PDB entry 4RJJ | X-ray diffraction, 2.34 A resolution | chains C and D of the 4 polymer chains in the assembly

# Chain C (and D)
Molecule: Acetolactate synthase
Organism: Bacillus subtilis
Notes: EC 4.1.3.18; chain D of this document is another copy of the same molecule, construct and numbering; everything in this record applies to it too
UniProt: V5MX36 (V5MX36_BACIU); residue numbers follow UniProt; this construct covers 1-571
Chain sequence (571 residues; numbered 1 to 571; the number before each row is that of its first residue):
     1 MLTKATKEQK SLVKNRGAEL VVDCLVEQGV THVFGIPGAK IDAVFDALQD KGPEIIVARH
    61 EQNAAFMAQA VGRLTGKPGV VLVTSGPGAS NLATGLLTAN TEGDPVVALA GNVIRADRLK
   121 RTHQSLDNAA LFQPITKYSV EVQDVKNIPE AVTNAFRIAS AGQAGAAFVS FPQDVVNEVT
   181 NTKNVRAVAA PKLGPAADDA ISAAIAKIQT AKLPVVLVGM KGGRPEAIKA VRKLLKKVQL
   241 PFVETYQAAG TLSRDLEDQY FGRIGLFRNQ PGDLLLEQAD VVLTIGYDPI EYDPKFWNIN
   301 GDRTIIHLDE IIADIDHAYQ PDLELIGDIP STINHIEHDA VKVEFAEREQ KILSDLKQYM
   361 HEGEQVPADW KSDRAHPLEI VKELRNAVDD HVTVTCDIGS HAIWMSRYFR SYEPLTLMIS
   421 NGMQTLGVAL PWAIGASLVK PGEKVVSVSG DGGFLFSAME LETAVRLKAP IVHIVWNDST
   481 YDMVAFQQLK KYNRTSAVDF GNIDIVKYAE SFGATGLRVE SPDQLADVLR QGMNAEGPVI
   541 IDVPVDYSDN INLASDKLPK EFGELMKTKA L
Unresolved in the structure: 1-13, 567-571
Metal / ion sites: Mg2+: Asp451, Asp478, Thr480 (together with thiamine diphosphate)
Small-molecule neighbours:
  - thiamine diphosphate (TPP), molecule 1: Ile36, Pro37, Gly38, Glu61, Thr84, Pro87, Gly88, Asn91, Gln124
  - thiamine diphosphate (TPP), molecule 2: Ile398, Gly399, Ser400, His401, Gln424, Thr425, Leu426, Gly450, Asp451, Gly452, Gly453, Phe456, Asp478, Thr480, Tyr481, Asp482, Met483, Val484, Phe500, Tyr547

# Interface between chain C and chain D
Contacting residue pairs - 171 pairs, chain C then chain D:
  Lys14(C) - Tyr492(D)
  Lys14(C) - Arg494(D)
  Arg16(C) - Tyr492(D)
  Ile36(C) - Phe456(D)  hydrophobic
  Ile36(C) - Tyr481(D)  hydrophobic
  Pro37(C) - Val484(D)  hydrophobic
  Pro37(C) - Ser496(D)
  Pro37(C) - Ala497(D)
  Gly38(C) - Val484(D)
  Ala39(C) - Lys491(D)  hydrogen bond (backbone-side chain)
  Asp42(C) - Val484(D)
  Asp42(C) - Gln488(D)
  Asp42(C) - Lys491(D)  salt bridge
  Asp42(C) - Tyr492(D)
  Ala43(C) - Tyr492(D)  hydrogen bond (backbone-side chain)
  Phe45(C) - Ser496(D)  hydrogen bond (backbone-side chain)
  Phe45(C) - Ala497(D)  hydrophobic
  Asp46(C) - Tyr492(D)
  Asp46(C) - Arg494(D)  salt bridge
  Gln49(C) - Arg494(D)
  Gln49(C) - Thr495(D)
  Gln49(C) - Ser496(D)  hydrogen bond
  Asp50(C) - Arg494(D)  salt bridge
  Ile55(C) - Ser496(D)
  Ile55(C) - Ala497(D)  hydrophobic
  Val57(C) - Tyr481(D)  hydrophobic
  Val57(C) - Ala497(D)  hydrophobic
  Ala58(C) - Tyr481(D)  hydrogen bond (backbone-side chain)
  Arg59(C) - Asp451(D)  hydrogen bond (side chain-backbone)
  Arg59(C) - Gly452(D)  hydrogen bond (side chain-backbone)
  Arg59(C) - Leu455(D)
  Arg59(C) - Phe456(D)
  Arg59(C) - Tyr481(D)
  Arg59(C) - Phe500(D)
  His60(C) - Gln62(D)  hydrogen bond
  His60(C) - Phe456(D)
  Glu61(C) - Phe456(D)
  Gln62(C) - His60(D)  hydrogen bond
  Gly86(C) - Met423(D)
  Pro87(C) - Thr94(D)
  Pro87(C) - Met423(D)
  Pro87(C) - Gln424(D)
  Pro87(C) - Thr425(D)
  Ser90(C) - Ala93(D)
  Ser90(C) - Thr94(D)  hydrogen bond
  Ser90(C) - Leu97(D)
  Asn91(C) - Gln62(D)
  Asn91(C) - Thr94(D)  hydrogen bond
  Asn91(C) - Phe456(D)
  Ala93(C) - Ser90(D)
  Ala93(C) - Ala93(D)  hydrophobic
  Thr94(C) - Pro87(D)
  Thr94(C) - Ser90(D)  hydrogen bond
  Thr94(C) - Asn91(D)  hydrogen bond
  Leu97(C) - Ser90(D)
  Leu97(C) - Leu126(D)  hydrophobic
  Ile114(C) - Lys295(D)
  Asp117(C) - Lys295(D)  salt bridge
  Lys120(C) - Asp316(D)  salt bridge
  Arg121(C) - Gln163(D)  hydrogen bond
  Arg121(C) - Asp288(D)  salt bridge
  Arg121(C) - Pro289(D)
  Arg121(C) - Ile290(D)  hydrogen bond (backbone-backbone)
  Arg121(C) - Asp314(D)  salt bridge
  Thr122(C) - Ile290(D)
  Thr122(C) - Asp293(D)  hydrogen bond
  His123(C) - Ile290(D)  hydrogen bond (side chain-backbone)
  His123(C) - Glu291(D)
  His123(C) - Asn421(D)  hydrogen bond
  His123(C) - Gly422(D)
  His123(C) - Gln424(D)
  Gln124(C) - Gly422(D)  hydrogen bond (backbone-backbone)
  Gln124(C) - Met423(D)
  Gln124(C) - Gln424(D)
  Leu126(C) - Leu97(D)  hydrophobic
  Leu126(C) - Ile135(D)  hydrophobic
  Leu131(C) - Leu131(D)
  Leu131(C) - Ile135(D)  hydrophobic
  Pro134(C) - Ala130(D)
  Pro134(C) - Leu131(D)
  Ile135(C) - Leu126(D)  hydrophobic
  Gln163(C) - Arg121(D)  hydrogen bond
  Gln173(C) - Lys491(D)
  Asn177(C) - Tyr492(D)
  Asp288(C) - Arg121(D)  salt bridge
  Pro289(C) - Arg121(D)
  Ile290(C) - Arg121(D)  hydrogen bond (backbone-backbone)
  Ile290(C) - Thr122(D)
  Ile290(C) - His123(D)  hydrogen bond (backbone-side chain)
  Glu291(C) - His123(D)
  Asp293(C) - Thr122(D)  hydrogen bond
  Lys295(C) - Ile114(D)
  Lys295(C) - Asp117(D)  salt bridge
  Ile311(C) - Arg121(D)
  Asp314(C) - Arg121(D)  salt bridge
  Asp316(C) - Lys120(D)  salt bridge
  Asn421(C) - His123(D)  hydrogen bond
  Gly422(C) - His123(D)
  Gly422(C) - Gln124(D)  hydrogen bond (backbone-backbone)
  Met423(C) - Gly86(D)
  Met423(C) - Pro87(D)
  Met423(C) - Gln124(D)
  Met423(C) - Ser125(D)
  Gln424(C) - His123(D)  hydrogen bond
  Gln424(C) - Gln124(D)
  Thr425(C) - Pro87(D)
  Asp451(C) - Arg59(D)  hydrogen bond (backbone-side chain)
  Gly452(C) - Arg59(D)
  Leu455(C) - Arg59(D)
  Leu455(C) - Met459(D)
  Leu455(C) - Phe512(D)  hydrophobic
  Phe456(C) - Ile36(D)  hydrophobic
  Phe456(C) - Arg59(D)
  Phe456(C) - His60(D)
  Phe456(C) - Glu61(D)
  Phe456(C) - Asn91(D)
  Phe456(C) - Met459(D)
  Met459(C) - Leu455(D)
  Met459(C) - Phe456(D)
  Met459(C) - Met459(D)  hydrophobic
  Glu462(C) - Phe500(D)
  Glu462(C) - Gly501(D)  hydrogen bond (side chain-backbone)
  Arg466(C) - Phe500(D)
  Arg466(C) - Gly501(D)
  Tyr481(C) - Ile36(D)  hydrophobic
  Tyr481(C) - Val57(D)  hydrophobic
  Tyr481(C) - Ala58(D)  hydrogen bond (side chain-backbone)
  Tyr481(C) - Arg59(D)
  Val484(C) - Pro37(D)  hydrophobic
  Val484(C) - Asp42(D)
  Gln488(C) - Asp42(D)
  Lys491(C) - Ala39(D)
  Lys491(C) - Asp42(D)  salt bridge
  Lys491(C) - Gln173(D)
  Tyr492(C) - Arg16(D)
  Tyr492(C) - Asp42(D)
  Tyr492(C) - Ala43(D)
  Tyr492(C) - Asp46(D)
  Tyr492(C) - Asn177(D)  hydrogen bond
  Arg494(C) - Lys14(D)
  Arg494(C) - Asp46(D)  salt bridge
  Arg494(C) - Gln49(D)
  Arg494(C) - Asp50(D)  salt bridge
  Thr495(C) - Gln49(D)
  Ser496(C) - Pro37(D)
  Ser496(C) - Phe45(D)  hydrogen bond (side chain-backbone)
  Ser496(C) - Gln49(D)  hydrogen bond
  Ser496(C) - Ile55(D)
  Ala497(C) - Pro37(D)
  Ala497(C) - Phe45(D)  hydrophobic
  Ala497(C) - Ile55(D)  hydrophobic
  Ala497(C) - Val57(D)  hydrophobic
  Asp499(C) - Val57(D)
  Phe500(C) - Arg59(D)
  Phe500(C) - Glu462(D)
  Phe500(C) - Arg466(D)
  Gly501(C) - Glu462(D)  hydrogen bond (backbone-side chain)
  Gly501(C) - Arg466(D)
  Ile503(C) - Ser511(D)
  Ile503(C) - Phe512(D)  hydrophobic
  Asp504(C) - Ser511(D)  hydrogen bond (backbone-backbone)
  Lys507(C) - Ser511(D)
  Tyr508(C) - Tyr508(D)  hydrophobic
  Tyr508(C) - Ser511(D)
  Tyr508(C) - Phe512(D)  hydrophobic
  Ser511(C) - Ile503(D)
  Ser511(C) - Asp504(D)  hydrogen bond (backbone-backbone)
  Ser511(C) - Lys507(D)
  Ser511(C) - Tyr508(D)
  Phe512(C) - Ile503(D)  hydrophobic
  Phe512(C) - Tyr508(D)  hydrophobic
Interface residues without a listed pair, chain C (83 interface residues in all): Ala130, Lys221, Leu266, Val498
Interface residues without a listed pair, chain D (85 interface residues in all): Gly38, Pro134, Lys221, Leu266, Ile311, Gln487, Val498, Asp499

# In short
83 residues of chain C and 85 residues of chain D are in contact; the contacts include 35 hydrogen bonds and
14 salt bridges. Polar pairs include Asp42(C)-Lys491(D), Asp46(C)-Arg494(D) and Asp50(C)-Arg494(D). Bound to
chain C: thiamine diphosphate. Asp451(C), Asp478(C) and Thr480(C) form the Mg2+ site.
Both chains are Acetolactate synthase (Bacillus subtilis). Entry 4RJJ (Acetolactate synthase from Bacillus
subtilis bound to ThDP - crystal form II) was determined by X-ray diffraction, deposited together with 4RJI
and 4RJK.
